Entry 8D4F (electron microscopy, 9.80 A resolution (very low resolution: no residue pairs are listed; an interface is given only as per-side residue counts)); this record covers chains B and G of the 20 polymer chains in the assembly.

[Chain B]
Protein: AP-1 complex subunit beta-1
Source organism: Homo sapiens
UniProtKB: Q10567 (AP1B1_HUMAN); residues 1-949 here = UniProt positions 1-949
Chain sequence (949 residues; row label = number of the first residue in the row):
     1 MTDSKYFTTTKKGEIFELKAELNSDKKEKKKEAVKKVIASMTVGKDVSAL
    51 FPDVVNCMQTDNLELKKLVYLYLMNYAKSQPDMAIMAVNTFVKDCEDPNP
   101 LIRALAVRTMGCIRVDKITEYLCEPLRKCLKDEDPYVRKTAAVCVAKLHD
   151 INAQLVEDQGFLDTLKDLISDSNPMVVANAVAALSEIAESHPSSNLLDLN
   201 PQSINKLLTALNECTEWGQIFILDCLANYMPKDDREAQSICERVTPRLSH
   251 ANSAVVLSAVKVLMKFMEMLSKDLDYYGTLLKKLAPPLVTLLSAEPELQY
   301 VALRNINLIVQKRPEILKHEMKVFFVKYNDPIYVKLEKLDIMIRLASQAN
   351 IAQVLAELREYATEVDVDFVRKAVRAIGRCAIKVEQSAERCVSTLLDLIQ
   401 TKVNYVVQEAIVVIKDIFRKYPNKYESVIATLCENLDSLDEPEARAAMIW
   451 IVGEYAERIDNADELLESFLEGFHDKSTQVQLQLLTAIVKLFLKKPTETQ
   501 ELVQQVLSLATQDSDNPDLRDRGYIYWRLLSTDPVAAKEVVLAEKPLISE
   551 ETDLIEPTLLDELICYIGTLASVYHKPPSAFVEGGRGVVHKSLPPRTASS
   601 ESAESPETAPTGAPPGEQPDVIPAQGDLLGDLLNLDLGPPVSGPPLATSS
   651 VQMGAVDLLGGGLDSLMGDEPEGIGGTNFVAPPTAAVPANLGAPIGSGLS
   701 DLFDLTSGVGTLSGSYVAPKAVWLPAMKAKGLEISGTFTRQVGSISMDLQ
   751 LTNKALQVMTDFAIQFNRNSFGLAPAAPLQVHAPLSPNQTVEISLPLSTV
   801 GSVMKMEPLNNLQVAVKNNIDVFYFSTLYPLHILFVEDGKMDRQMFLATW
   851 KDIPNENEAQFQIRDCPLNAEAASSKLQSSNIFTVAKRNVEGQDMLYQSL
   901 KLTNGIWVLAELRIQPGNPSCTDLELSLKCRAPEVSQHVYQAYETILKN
Not modelled in the structure: 1-13, 584-949
Sequence notes: engineered mutation R359 (Lys in Q10567), K476 (Glu in Q10567)
Curated features (UniProtKB/Swiss-Prot):
  - modified residue: K318 (N6-acetyllysine), Y574 (3'-nitrotyrosine)

[Chain G]
Protein: AP-1 complex subunit gamma-1
Source organism: Mus musculus
UniProtKB: P22892 (AP1G1_MOUSE); numbering as in UniProt (aligned over 1-595)
Chain sequence (601 residues; each row starts with the number of its first residue):
     1 MPAPIRLRELIRTIRTARTQAEEREMIQKECAAIRSSFREEDNTYRCRNV
    51 AKLLYMHMLGYPAHFGQLECLKLIASQKFTDKRIGYLGAMLLLDERQDVH
   101 LLMTNCIKNDLNHSTQFVQGLALCTLGCMGSSEMCRDLAGEVEKLLKTSN
   151 SYLRKKAALCAVHVIRKVPELMEMFLPATKNLLNEKNHGVLHTSVVLLTE
   201 MCERSPDMLAHFRKLVPQLVRILKNLIMSGYSPEHDVSGISDPFLQVRIL
   251 RLLRILGRNDDDSSEAMNDILAQVATNTETSKNVGNAILYETVLTIMDIK
   301 SESGLRVLAINILGRFLLNNDKNIRYVALTSLLKTVQTDHNAVQRHRSTI
   351 VDCLKDLDVSIKRRAMELSFALVNGNNIRGMMKELLYFLDSCEPEFKADC
   401 ASGIFLAAEKYAPSKRWHIDTIMRVLTTAGSYVRDDAVPNLIQLITNSVE
   451 MHAYTVQRLYKAILGDYSQQPLVQVAAWCIGEYGDLLVSGQCEEEEPIQV
   501 TEDEVLDILESVLISNMSTSVTRGYALTAIMKLSTRFTCTVNRIKKVVSI
   551 YGSSIDVELQQRAVEYNALFKKYDHMRSALLERMPVMEKVTTNGPENLYF
   601 Q
Not modelled in the structure: 1-3, 589-601
Sequence notes: expression tag (596-601)

[Interface between chain B and chain G]
At this resolution (10 A) residue pairs are not listed: 5 residues of chain B and 5 of chain G lie at the interface.

[Summary]
Chain B and chain G each contribute 5 residues to their interface.
Chain B is AP-1 complex subunit beta-1 (Homo sapiens) and chain G is AP-1 complex subunit gamma-1 (Mus
musculus); the structure, beta-Arf1 mediated dimeric assembly of AP-1, Arf1, Nef complex within lattice on
MHC-I lipopeptide incorporated wide(r) ..., was determined by electron microscopy (same publication as 7UX3,
8D4C, 8D4D, 8D4E, 8D4G, 8D9R and 5 further entries).
